Entry 8T2A (X-ray diffraction, 3.17 A resolution); this record covers chains R and A of the 3 polymer chains in the assembly.

Chain R:
Molecule: 90-nt RNA strand
Sequence (90 nucleotides; each row starts with the number of its first residue):
     1 GGUUGCUCGA CUGUGAGAGG ACCUACCCAC UGUGGAAACA CCACAGGAAC UUCCAACCUU
    61 CGGGUGGCGA GGUAGGGCAG AAGAGUGACC
Construct notes: engineered mutation G1 (U3640 in 9629189), A18 (G3657 in 9629189), G35 (C3674 in 9629189), A36 (U3675 in 9629189), A37 (G3676 in 9629189), A38 (C3677 in 9629189), C90 (U3728 in 9629189); insertion (41)

Chain A:
Protein: BL3-6 Fab heavy chain
Source organism: Homo sapiens
Notes: antibody fragment or engineered binder
Chain sequence (233 residues; row label = number of the first residue in the row):
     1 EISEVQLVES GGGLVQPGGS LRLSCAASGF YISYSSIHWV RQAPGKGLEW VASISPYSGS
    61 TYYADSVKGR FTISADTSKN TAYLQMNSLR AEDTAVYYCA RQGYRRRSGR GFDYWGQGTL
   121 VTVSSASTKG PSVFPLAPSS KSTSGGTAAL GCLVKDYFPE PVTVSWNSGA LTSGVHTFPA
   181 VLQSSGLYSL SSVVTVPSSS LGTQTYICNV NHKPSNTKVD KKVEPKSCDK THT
Not modelled in the structure: 1-2, 142-145, 229-233
Disulfides: Cys25-Cys99, Cys152-Cys208

Chain R / chain A interface:
Pairs across the interface (20; chain R residue first):
  G34(R) - Arg105(A)  salt bridge to the phosphate
  G35(R) - Arg105(A)  salt bridge to the phosphate
  G35(R) - Arg106(A)  salt bridge to the phosphate
  A36(R) - Tyr34(A)  stacking on the base
  A36(R) - Tyr57(A)  hydrogen bond to the sugar
  A36(R) - Tyr104(A)  base contact
  A37(R) - Pro56(A)  sugar contact
  A37(R) - Tyr57(A)  stacking on the base
  A37(R) - Arg105(A)  phosphate contact
  A38(R) - Ser36(A)  phosphate contact
  A38(R) - His38(A)  base contact
  A38(R) - Gln102(A)  hydrogen bond to the base
  A38(R) - Arg110(A)  hydrogen bond to the sugar
  C39(R) - Ser55(A)  base contact
  C39(R) - Pro56(A)  hydrogen bond to the base
  C39(R) - Ser58(A)  hydrogen bond to the base
  C39(R) - Ser60(A)  hydrogen bond to the base
  C39(R) - Tyr62(A)  sugar contact
  A40(R) - Tyr57(A)  base contact
  A40(R) - Ser58(A)  base contact
Interface residues without a listed pair, chain A (15 interface residues in all): Gly103

Overview:
The interface between chain R and chain A involves 7 residues on one side and 15 on the other, with 6 hydrogen
bonds, 3 salt bridges and 2 aromatic stacking contacts. Among the polar pairs are A38(R)-Gln102(A),
C39(R)-Pro56(A) and C39(R)-Ser58(A).
Here chain R is a 90-nt RNA strand and chain A is BL3-6 Fab heavy chain (Homo sapiens). Entry 8T2A (Crystal
structure of SCV PTE G18A mutant RNA in complex with Fab BL3-6) was determined by X-ray diffraction (same
publication as 8T29, 8T2B and 8T2O).
